8S0E - chains 2 and 6 of the 15 polymer chains in the assembly; structure by electron microscopy, 3.80 A resolution.

# Chain 2
Protein: DNA replication licensing factor MCM2
From: Homo sapiens
Notes: EC 3.6.4.12
UniProt: P49736 (MCM2_HUMAN); residue numbers follow UniProt; this construct covers 1-904
Sequence (904 residues; numbered 1 to 904; the number before each row is that of its first residue):
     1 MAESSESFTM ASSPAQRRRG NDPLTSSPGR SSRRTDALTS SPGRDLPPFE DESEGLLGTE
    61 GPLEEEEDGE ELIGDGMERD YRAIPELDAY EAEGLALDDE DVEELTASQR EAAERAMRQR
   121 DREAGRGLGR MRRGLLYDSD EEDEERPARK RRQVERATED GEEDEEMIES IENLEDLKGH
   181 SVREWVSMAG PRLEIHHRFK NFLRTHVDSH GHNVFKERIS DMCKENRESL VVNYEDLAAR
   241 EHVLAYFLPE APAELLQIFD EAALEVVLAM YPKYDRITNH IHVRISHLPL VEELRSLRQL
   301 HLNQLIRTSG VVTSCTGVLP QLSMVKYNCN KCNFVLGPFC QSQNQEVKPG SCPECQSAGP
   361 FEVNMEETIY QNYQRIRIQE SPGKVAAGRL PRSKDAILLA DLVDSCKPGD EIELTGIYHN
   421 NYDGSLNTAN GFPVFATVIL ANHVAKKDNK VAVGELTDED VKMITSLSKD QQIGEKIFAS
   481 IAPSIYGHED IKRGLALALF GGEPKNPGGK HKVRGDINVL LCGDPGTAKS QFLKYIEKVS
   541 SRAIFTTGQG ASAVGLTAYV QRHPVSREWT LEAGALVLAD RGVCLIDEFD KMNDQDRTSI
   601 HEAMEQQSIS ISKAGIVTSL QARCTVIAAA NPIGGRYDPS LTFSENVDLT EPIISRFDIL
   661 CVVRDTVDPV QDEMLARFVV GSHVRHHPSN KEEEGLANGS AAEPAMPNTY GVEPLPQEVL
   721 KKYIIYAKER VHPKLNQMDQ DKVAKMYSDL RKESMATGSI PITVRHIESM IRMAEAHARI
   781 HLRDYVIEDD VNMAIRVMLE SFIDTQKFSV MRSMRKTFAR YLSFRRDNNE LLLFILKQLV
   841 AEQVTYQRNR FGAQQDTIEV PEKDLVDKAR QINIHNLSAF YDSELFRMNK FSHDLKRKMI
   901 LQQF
Unresolved in the structure: 1-183, 324-370, 692-707, 758-762, 824-904
Bound ions: Mg2+: Ser530 (together with ATP-gamma-S)
Ligand contacts: ATP-gamma-S (AGS; phosphothiophosphoric acid-adenylate ester): Ser484, Ile485, Tyr486, His488, Asp524, Pro525, Gly526, Thr527, Ala528, Lys529, Ser530, Gln531, Asn631, Leu675, Val679

# Chain 6
Protein: DNA replication licensing factor MCM6
From: Homo sapiens
Notes: EC 3.6.4.12
UniProt: Q14566 (MCM6_HUMAN); numbering as in UniProt (aligned over 1-821)
Sequence (821 residues; numbered 1 to 821; the number before each row is that of its first residue):
     1 MDLAAAAEPG AGSQHLEVRD EVAEKCQKLF LDFLEEFQSS DGEIKYLQLA EELIRPERNT
    61 LVVSFVDLEQ FNQQLSTTIQ EEFYRVYPYL CRALKTFVKD RKEIPLAKDF YVAFQDLPTR
   121 HKIRELTSSR IGLLTRISGQ VVRTHPVHPE LVSGTFLCLD CQTVIRDVEQ QFKYTQPNIC
   181 RNPVCANRRR FLLDTNKSRF VDFQKVRIQE TQAELPRGSI PRSLEVILRA EAVESAQAGD
   241 KCDFTGTLIV VPDVSKLSTP GARAETNSRV SGVDGYETEG IRGLRALGVR DLSYRLVFLA
   301 CCVAPTNPRF GGKELRDEEQ TAESIKNQMT VKEWEKVFEM SQDKNLYHNL CTSLFPTIHG
   361 NDEVKRGVLL MLFGGVPKTT GEGTSLRGDI NVCIVGDPST AKSQFLKHVE EFSPRAVYTS
   421 GKASSAAGLT AAVVRDEESH EFVIEAGALM LADNGVCCID EFDKMDVRDQ VAIHEAMEQQ
   481 TISITKAGVK ATLNARTSIL AAANPISGHY DRSKSLKQNI NLSAPIMSRF DLFFILVDEC
   541 NEVTDYAIAR RIVDLHSRIE ESIDRVYSLD DIRRYLLFAR QFKPKISKES EDFIVEQYKH
   601 LRQRDGSGVT KSSWRITVRQ LESMIRLSEA MARMHCCDEV QPKHVKEAFR LLNKSIIRVE
   661 TPDVNLDQEE EIQMEVDEGA GGINGHADSP APVNGINGYN EDINQESAPK ASLRLGFSEY
   721 CRISNLIVLH LRKVEEEEDE SALKRSELVN WYLKEIESEI DSEEELINKK RIIEKVIHRL
   781 THYDHVLIEL TQAGLKGSTE GSESYEEDPY LVVNPNYLLE D
Unresolved in the structure: 1-19, 39-41, 102-109, 173-193, 253-293, 306-326, 605-612, 666-712, 737-742, 792-806, 819-821
Bound ions: Mg2+: Ser403 (together with ATP-gamma-S)
Ligand contacts:
  - ATP-gamma-S (AGS; phosphothiophosphoric acid-adenylate ester): Leu386, Glu478, Pro525, Arg529, Val618, Arg619, Glu622
  - ATP-gamma-S: Thr357, Ile358, His359, Pro398, Ser399, Thr400, Ala401, Lys402, Ser403, Gln404, Asp460, Ile552

# Chain 2 / chain 6 interface
Residue-residue contacts (66):
  Gln299(2) with Pro149(6); Phe200(6), hydrogen bond (side chain-backbone); Val201(6), hydrogen bond (side chain-backbone); Asp202(6), hydrogen bond (side chain-backbone)
  Ala387(2) with Thr492(6)
  Gly388(2) with Thr492(6), hydrogen bond (backbone-side chain)
  Arg389(2) with Gln237(6)
  Arg392(2) with Glu234(6), salt bridge
  Asn420(2) with Thr195(6)
  Asn430(2) with His148(6), hydrogen bond
  Gly431(2) with Phe172(6)
  Phe432(2) with Glu150(6); Phe172(6), hydrophobic; Phe203(6), hydrophobic
  Pro433(2) with Pro149(6); Glu150(6); Leu151(6)
  Val434(2) with His148(6); Pro149(6)
  Phe435(2) with Leu151(6), hydrophobic; Phe200(6), hydrophobic
  Ala482(2) with Glu382(6), hydrogen bond (backbone-side chain)
  Pro483(2) with Glu382(6)
  Ser484(2) with Glu382(6), hydrogen bond
  Gly526(2) with Thr617(6)
  Ser530(2) with Gln479(6), hydrogen bond
  Gln531(2) with Thr384(6), hydrogen bond
  Tyr535(2) with Glu382(6)
  Lys538(2) with Gly381(6), hydrogen bond (side chain-backbone); Glu382(6); Gly383(6)
  Phe545(2) with Ser483(6)
  Thr546(2) with Thr485(6)
  Thr547(2) with Glu475(6); Ser483(6)
  Gln549(2) with Val471(6)
  Gly550(2) with Thr485(6), hydrogen bond (backbone-side chain); Lys486(6)
  Ala551(2) with Thr485(6), hydrogen bond (backbone-side chain)
  Gly555(2) with Thr485(6); Lys490(6), hydrogen bond (backbone-side chain)
  Gln561(2) with Phe442(6)
  Pro564(2) with His440(6)
  Glu588(2) with Val471(6); His474(6), salt bridge
  Arg636(2) with Ser613(6); Arg615(6)
  Asp672(2) with Arg602(6), salt bridge
  Glu673(2) with Lys599(6), salt bridge
  Ala676(2) with Tyr598(6), hydrophobic
  Val679(2) with Val618(6), hydrophobic; Leu621(6), hydrophobic
  Val680(2) with Glu591(6)
  His683(2) with Lys378(6); Leu386(6); Glu622(6); Ile625(6)
  His686(2) with Lys378(6); Thr380(6); Gly381(6), hydrogen bond (side chain-backbone)
  His687(2) with Lys378(6); Lys583(6); Pro584(6), hydrogen bond (side chain-backbone)
  Ser689(2) with Lys585(6)
  Asn690(2) with Lys585(6)
  Lys691(2) with Thr379(6), hydrogen bond
Interface residues without a listed pair, chain 2 (60 interface residues in all): Glu184, Asn303, Arg377, Pro391, Ala429, Ser552, Tyr559, Ala575, Asp587, Lys591, Asp665, Val667, Pro669, Leu675, Arg677, Gly681, Val684, Pro688
Interface residues without a listed pair, chain 6 (55 interface residues in all): Gln170, Asn196, Lys197, Arg295, Val376, Glu441, Ala487, Gly488, Val595, Gln603

# In short
60 residues of chain 2 face 55 of chain 6 across their interface; the contacts include 16 hydrogen bonds and 4
salt bridges. Polar pairs include Arg392(2)-Glu234(6), Glu588(2)-His474(6) and Asp672(2)-Arg602(6). One
ATP-gamma-S molecule is bound between chain 2 and chain 6.
Here chain 2 is DNA replication licensing factor MCM2 and chain 6 is DNA replication licensing factor MCM6,
both from Homo sapiens. Entry 8S0E (H. sapiens OCCM bound to double stranded DNA) was determined by electron
microscopy together with 8S09, 8S0A, 8S0B, 8S0C, 8S0D and 8S0F from the same study.
